PDB entry 6SIC | electron microscopy, 3.52 A resolution | chains I and U of the 35 polymer chains in the assembly

Chain I:
Name: CRISPR-associated RAMP protein, Cmr6 family
Organism: Sulfolobus islandicus REY15A
Reference sequence: F0NDX3 (F0NDX3_SULIR); residue numbers follow UniProt; this construct covers 1-283
Sequence (296 residues; each row starts with the number of its first residue):
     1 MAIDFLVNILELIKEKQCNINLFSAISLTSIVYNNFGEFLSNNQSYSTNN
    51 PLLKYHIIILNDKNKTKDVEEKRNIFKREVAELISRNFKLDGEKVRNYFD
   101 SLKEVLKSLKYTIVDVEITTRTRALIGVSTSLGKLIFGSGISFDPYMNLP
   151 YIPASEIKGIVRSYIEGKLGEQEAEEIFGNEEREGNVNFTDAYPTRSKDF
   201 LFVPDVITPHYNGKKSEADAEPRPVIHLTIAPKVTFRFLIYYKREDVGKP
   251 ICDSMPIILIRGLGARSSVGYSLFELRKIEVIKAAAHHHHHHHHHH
Unresolved in the structure: 1, 286-296
Differences from the reference sequence: expression tag (284-296)

Chain U:
Molecule: Cognate target RNA
Sequence (46 nucleotides; numbered 1 to 46; the number before each row is that of its first residue):
     1 UGUUAAGUCUGGUUUCCCUCCAGGGUAUCUAAGCUUUGAAAAAAAA
Unresolved in the structure: 1, 44-46

Chain I / chain U interface:
Contacting residue pairs (19; chain I residue first):
  Tyr33(I) with G12(U), phosphate contact
  Glu71(I) with C9(U), phosphate contact
  Asn74(I) with G11(U), hydrogen bond to the sugar
  Lys77(I) with G11(U), hydrogen bond to the sugar; G12(U), salt bridge to the phosphate
  Gly138(I) with G12(U), base contact
  Glu181(I) with C20(U), base contact
  Pro209(I) with G12(U), base contact
  Glu221(I) with U10(U), sugar contact
  Pro222(I) with U10(U), hydrogen bond to the sugar
  Arg223(I) with U10(U), sugar contact; G11(U), sugar contact; G12(U), hydrogen bond to the base; U13(U), hydrogen bond to the sugar
  Pro224(I) with U10(U), base contact; G11(U), sugar contact; G12(U), sugar contact
  Val225(I) with G12(U), sugar contact
  Arg266(I) with G12(U), base contact
Interface residues without a listed pair, chain I (16 interface residues in all): Leu60, Lys67, Asn212
Interface residues without a listed pair, chain U (7 interface residues in all): U8

Summary:
Chain I and chain U form an interface of 16 and 7 residues respectively; the contacts include 5 hydrogen bonds
and 1 salt bridge. Among the polar pairs are Arg223(I)-G12(U), Asn74(I)-G11(U) and Lys77(I)-G11(U).
Here chain I is CRISPR-associated RAMP protein, Cmr6 family (Sulfolobus islandicus REY15A) and chain U is
Cognate target RNA. Entry 6SIC (Cryo-EM structure of the Type III-B Cmr-beta bound to cognate target RNA) was
determined by electron microscopy together with 6S6B, 6S8B, 6S8E, 6S91, 6SH8 and 6SHB from the same study.
